7L8P - chains A and H of the 4 polymer chains in the assembly; structure by X-ray diffraction, 2.35 A resolution.

== Chain A ==
Protein: Isoform 3 of Integrin alpha-IIb
From: Homo sapiens
Reference sequence: P08514 (ITA2B_HUMAN), isoform P08514-3; residues 1-457 here correspond to UniProt positions 32-488 (UniProt number = residue number + 31)
Sequence (457 residues; numbered 1 to 457; the number before each row is that of its first residue):
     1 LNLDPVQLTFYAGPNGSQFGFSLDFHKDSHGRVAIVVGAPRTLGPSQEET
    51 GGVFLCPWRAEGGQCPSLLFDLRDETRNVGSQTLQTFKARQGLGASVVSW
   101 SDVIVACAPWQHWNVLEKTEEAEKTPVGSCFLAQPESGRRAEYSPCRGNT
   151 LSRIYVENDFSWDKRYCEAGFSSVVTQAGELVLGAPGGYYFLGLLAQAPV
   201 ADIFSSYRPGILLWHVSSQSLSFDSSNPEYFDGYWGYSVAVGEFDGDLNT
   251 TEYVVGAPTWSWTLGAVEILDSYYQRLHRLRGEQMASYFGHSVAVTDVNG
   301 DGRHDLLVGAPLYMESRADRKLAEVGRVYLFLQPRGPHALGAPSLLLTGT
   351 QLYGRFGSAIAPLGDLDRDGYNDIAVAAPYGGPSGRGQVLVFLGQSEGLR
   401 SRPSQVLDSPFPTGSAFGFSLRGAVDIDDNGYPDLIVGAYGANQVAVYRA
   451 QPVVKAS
Disordered / not traced: 455-457
UniProt features mapped onto this chain:
  - binding site (Ca(2+)): Glu-243, Asp-245, Asp-247, Thr-250, Glu-252, Asp-297, Asn-299, Asp-301, Arg-303, Asp-305, Asp-365, Asp-367, Asp-369, Tyr-371, Asp-373, Asp-426, Asp-428, Asn-430, Tyr-432, Asp-434
  - glycosylation (N-linked (GlcNAc...) asparagine): Asn-15, Asn-249
Cystine bridges: Cys-56/Cys-65, Cys-107/Cys-130, Cys-146/Cys-167
Metal / ion sites: Ca2+ site 1: Glu-243, Asp-245, Asp-247, Thr-250, Glu-252; Ca2+ site 2: Asp-297, Asn-299, Asp-301, Arg-303, Asp-305; Ca2+ site 3: Asp-365, Asp-367, Asp-369, Tyr-371, Asp-373; Ca2+ site 4: Asp-426, Asp-428, Asn-430, Tyr-432, Asp-434
Small-molecule neighbours: sibrafiban (active form) (XQS): Phe-160, Tyr-189, Tyr-190, Leu-192, Asp-224, Ser-225, Ser-226, Phe-231

== Chain H ==
Protein: Monoclonal antibody 10E5 heavy chain
From: Mus musculus
Notes: antibody fragment or engineered binder
Sequence (221 residues; numbered 1 to 221; the number before each row is that of its first residue):
     1 EVQLQQSGAELVKPGASVKLSCTASGFNIKDTYVHWVKQRPEQGLEWIGR
    51 IDPANGYTKYDPKFQGKATITADTSSNTAYLQLSSLTSEDTAVYYCVRPL
   101 YDYYAMDYWGQGTSVTVSSAKTTAPSVYPLAPVCGDTTGSSVTLGCLVKG
   151 YFPEPVTLTWNSGSLSSGVHTFPAVLQSDLYTLSSSVTVTSSTWPSQSIT
   201 CNVAHPASSTKVDKKIEPRGP
Disordered / not traced: 135-137, 220-221
Cystine bridges: Cys-22/Cys-96, Cys-146/Cys-201

== How chain A and chain H interact ==
Residue-residue contacts - 20 pairs, chain A then chain H:
  Arg-77(A) / Asp-102(H)  salt bridge
  Val-79(A) / Tyr-104(H)  hydrophobic
  Gln-82(A) / Tyr-104(H)  hydrogen bond
  Leu-84(A) / Tyr-104(H)
  Asn-149(A) / Tyr-33(H)  hydrogen bond
  Asn-149(A) / Tyr-104(H)  hydrogen bond
  Ile-154(A) / Tyr-57(H)
  Asn-158(A) / Tyr-57(H)  hydrogen bond
  Ser-205(A) / Tyr-101(H)
  Ser-206(A) / Tyr-101(H)
  Ile-211(A) / Asp-102(H)
  Leu-213(A) / Asp-102(H)
  Leu-213(A) / Tyr-103(H)  hydrogen bond (backbone-backbone)
  Leu-213(A) / Tyr-104(H)
  Trp-214(A) / Tyr-101(H)
  Trp-214(A) / Tyr-103(H)
  His-215(A) / Asp-31(H)  hydrogen bond (side chain-backbone)
  His-215(A) / Thr-32(H)
  His-215(A) / Tyr-101(H)  hydrogen bond (backbone-backbone)
  His-215(A) / Tyr-103(H)
Also at the interface, not in a pair above, chain A (17 interface residues in all): Gly-80, Glu-117, Arg-147, Glu-157
Also at the interface, not in a pair above, chain H (11 interface residues in all): Lys-59, Pro-99, Leu-100

== Overview ==
Chain A and chain H form an interface of 17 and 11 residues respectively; the contacts include 7 hydrogen
bonds and 1 salt bridge. Polar pairs include Arg-77(A)/Asp-102(H), Gln-82(A)/Tyr-104(H) and
Asn-149(A)/Tyr-33(H). Chain A binds sibrafiban (active form). UniProt lists 20 Ca2+-binding residues on chain
A.
Chain A is Isoform 3 of Integrin alpha-IIb (Homo sapiens) and chain H is Monoclonal antibody 10E5 heavy chain
(Mus musculus); the structure, Integrin alphaIIbbeta3 in complex with sibrafiban, was determined by X-ray
diffraction, deposited together with 7TCT, 7TD8, 7THO, 7TMZ, 7TPD, 7U60 and 15 further entries.
